6LTU - chains A and C of the 5 polymer chains in the assembly; structure by X-ray diffraction, 2.57 A resolution.

Chain A:
Molecule: Cas12i2
Chain sequence (1055 residues; each row starts with the number of its first residue; numbering starts at 0):
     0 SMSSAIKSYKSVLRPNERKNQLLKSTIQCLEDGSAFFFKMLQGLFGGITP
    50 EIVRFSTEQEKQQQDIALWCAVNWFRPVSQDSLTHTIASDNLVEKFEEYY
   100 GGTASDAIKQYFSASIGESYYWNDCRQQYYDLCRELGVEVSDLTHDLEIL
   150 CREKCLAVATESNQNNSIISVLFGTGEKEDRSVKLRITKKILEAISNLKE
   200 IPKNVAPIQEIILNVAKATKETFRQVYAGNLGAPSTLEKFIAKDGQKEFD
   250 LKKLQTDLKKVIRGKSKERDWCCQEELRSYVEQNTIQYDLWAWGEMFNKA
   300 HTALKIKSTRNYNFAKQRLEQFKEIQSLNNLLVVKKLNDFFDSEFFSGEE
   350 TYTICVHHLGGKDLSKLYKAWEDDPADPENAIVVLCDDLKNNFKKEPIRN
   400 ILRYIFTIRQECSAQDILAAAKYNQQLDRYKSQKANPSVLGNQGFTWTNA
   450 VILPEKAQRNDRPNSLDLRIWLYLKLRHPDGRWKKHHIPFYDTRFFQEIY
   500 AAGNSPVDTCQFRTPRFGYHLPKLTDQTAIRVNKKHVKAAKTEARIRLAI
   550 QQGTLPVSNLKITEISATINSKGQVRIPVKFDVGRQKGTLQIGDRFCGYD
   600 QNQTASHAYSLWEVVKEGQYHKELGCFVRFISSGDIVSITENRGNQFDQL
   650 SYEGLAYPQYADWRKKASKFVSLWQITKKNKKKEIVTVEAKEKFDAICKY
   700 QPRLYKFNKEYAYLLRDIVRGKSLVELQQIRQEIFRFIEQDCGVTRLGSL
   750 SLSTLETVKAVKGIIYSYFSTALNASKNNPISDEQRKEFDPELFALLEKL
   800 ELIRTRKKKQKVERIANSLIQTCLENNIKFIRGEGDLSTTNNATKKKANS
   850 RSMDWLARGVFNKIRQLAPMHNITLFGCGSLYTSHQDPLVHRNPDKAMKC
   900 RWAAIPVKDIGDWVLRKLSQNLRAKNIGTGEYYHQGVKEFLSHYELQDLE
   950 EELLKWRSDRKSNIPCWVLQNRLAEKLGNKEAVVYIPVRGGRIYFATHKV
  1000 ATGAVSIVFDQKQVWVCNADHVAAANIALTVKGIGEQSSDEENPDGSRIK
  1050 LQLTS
Unresolved in the structure: 1034-1054
Ion coordination: Mg2+ site 1: Asp599, Asn601, Asp1019 (shared with 1 residue of chain E); Mg2+ site 2: Asp599, Glu833 (shared with 2 residues of chain E)
What the authors report for this chain:
  - binding site for the 58-nt RNA strand: Ile5, Lys18, His486, Arg493, Lys537, Glu640, Gln648, Gln809
  - binding site for the 35-nt DNA strand (chain C): Gln163, Asn164
  - binding site for the 12-nt DNA strand: Ala232
  - catalytic residues: Lys18, His486, Asp599, Glu833, Asp1019
  - binding site for trans ssDNA: Phe392, Gln602, Thr603, Tyr881, Ser883, His884, Arg900, Arg991
  - mutagenesis - K304A, S883A, H884A, R900A: abolished catalytic activity
  - specificity-determining residues: Ala232
  - mutagenesis - N601A: decreased catalytic activity
  - mutagenesis - K18A, H486A: abolished catalytic activity (pre-crRNA processing)
  - mutagenesis - H485A: decreased catalytic activity (pre-crRNA processing)

Chain C:
Molecule: 35-nt DNA strand
Sequence (35 nucleotides; each row starts with the number of its first residue):
     1 AATAATGTCACCCTGCTTGCTCTGTTGAAAGCGGC

Chain A / chain C interface:
Residue-residue contacts (66; chain A residue first):
  Ile5(A) - DT26(C)  base contact
  Gln163(A) - DG27(C)  base contact
  Asn164(A) - DG27(C)  hydrogen bond to the base
  Arg223(A) - DA30(C)  sugar contact
  Arg223(A) - DG31(C)  sugar contact
  Asn229(A) - DG31(C)  hydrogen bond to the phosphate
  Asn229(A) - DC32(C)  phosphate contact
  Gly231(A) - DA30(C)  sugar contact
  Ala232(A) - DA28(C)  base contact
  Ala232(A) - DA29(C)  base contact
  Pro233(A) - DA29(C)  phosphate contact
  Pro233(A) - DA30(C)  phosphate contact
  Asn297(A) - DT25(C)  hydrogen bond to the phosphate
  Asn297(A) - DT26(C)  hydrogen bond to the phosphate
  Thr301(A) - DG24(C)  sugar contact
  Thr301(A) - DT25(C)  sugar contact
  Lys304(A) - DG24(C)  hydrogen bond to the phosphate
  Lys304(A) - DT25(C)  salt bridge to the phosphate
  Ile305(A) - DT23(C)  sugar contact
  Ile305(A) - DG24(C)  sugar contact
  Thr308(A) - DG24(C)  hydrogen bond to the phosphate
  Arg309(A) - DC22(C)  phosphate contact
  Arg309(A) - DT23(C)  salt bridge to the phosphate
  Asn312(A) - DT23(C)  hydrogen bond to the phosphate
  Glu349(A) - DC12(C)  sugar contact
  Tyr351(A) - DC11(C)  phosphate contact
  Tyr351(A) - DC12(C)  phosphate contact
  His356(A) - DC11(C)  phosphate contact
  His357(A) - DA10(C)  phosphate contact
  His357(A) - DC11(C)  salt bridge to the phosphate
  Lys394(A) - DA10(C)  phosphate contact
  Lys394(A) - DC11(C)  salt bridge to the phosphate
  Glu395(A) - DC9(C)  phosphate contact
  Glu395(A) - DA10(C)  hydrogen bond to the phosphate
  Ile397(A) - DA10(C)  sugar contact
  Gln442(A) - DG24(C)  base contact
  Thr445(A) - DT26(C)  sugar contact
  Thr447(A) - DG27(C)  phosphate contact
  Ser565(A) - DT26(C)  phosphate contact
  Ser565(A) - DG27(C)  hydrogen bond to the phosphate
  Pro577(A) - DT26(C)  sugar contact
  Lys677(A) - DT6(C)  phosphate contact
  Lys677(A) - DG7(C)  salt bridge to the phosphate
  Lys680(A) - DA5(C)  phosphate contact
  Val685(A) - DT6(C)  phosphate contact
  Val687(A) - DT6(C)  phosphate contact
  Pro779(A) - DT14(C)  phosphate contact
  Pro779(A) - DG15(C)  phosphate contact
  Ile780(A) - DG15(C)  sugar contact
  Asp782(A) - DC16(C)  hydrogen bond to the phosphate
  Glu800(A) - DT17(C)  phosphate contact
  Glu800(A) - DT18(C)  sugar contact
  Lys807(A) - DT18(C)  hydrogen bond to the phosphate
  Lys807(A) - DG19(C)  salt bridge to the phosphate
  Thr838(A) - DC20(C)  sugar contact
  Lys844(A) - DC9(C)  phosphate contact
  Lys844(A) - DA10(C)  salt bridge to the phosphate
  Met852(A) - DT18(C)  base contact
  Met852(A) - DG19(C)  sugar contact
  Leu855(A) - DG19(C)  sugar contact
  Leu855(A) - DC20(C)  phosphate contact
  Ala856(A) - DC20(C)  phosphate contact
  Arg857(A) - DC20(C)  phosphate contact
  Arg857(A) - DT21(C)  salt bridge to the phosphate
  Gly858(A) - DC20(C)  hydrogen bond to the phosphate
  Asn861(A) - DT21(C)  hydrogen bond to the phosphate
Also at the interface, not in a pair above, chain A (54 interface residues in all): Asn162, Lys393, Thr567, Arg575, Lys579, Lys681, Tyr765, Lys776, Ser781, Thr804
Also at the interface, not in a pair above, chain C (28 interface residues in all): DA4, DC13

Summary:
54 residues of chain A face 28 of chain C across their interface; the contacts include 13 hydrogen bonds and 8
salt bridges. Polar pairs include Asn164(A)-DG27(C), Asn229(A)-DG31(C) and Asn297(A)-DT25(C). The paper
reports catalytic residues Lys18(A), His486(A) and Asp599(A) among others; K304A, S883A and H884A of chain A,
among others, abolish catalytic activity; 8 substitutions were tested in all.
Here chain A is Cas12i2 and chain C is a 35-nt DNA strand. Entry 6LTU (Crystal structure of Cas12i2 ternary
complex with double Mg2+ bound in catalytic pocket) was determined by X-ray diffraction, deposited together
with 6LTP and 6LU0.
